PDB entry 3QWO | X-ray diffraction, 1.90 A resolution | chains L and P of the 3 polymer chains in the assembly

[Chain L]
Molecule: motavizumab light chain
Organism: Mus musculus
Chain sequence (213 residues; row label = number of the first residue in the row; note: 1 number in that range is skipped by the numbering (no residue carries it; nothing is unmodelled there)):
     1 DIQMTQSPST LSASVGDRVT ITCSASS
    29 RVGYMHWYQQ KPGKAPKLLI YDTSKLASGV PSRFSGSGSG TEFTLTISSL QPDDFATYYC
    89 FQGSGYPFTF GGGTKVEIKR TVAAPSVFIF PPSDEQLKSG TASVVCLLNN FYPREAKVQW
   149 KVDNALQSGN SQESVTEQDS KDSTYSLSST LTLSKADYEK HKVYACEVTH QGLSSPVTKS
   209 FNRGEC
Disordered / not traced: 212-214
Disulfides: Cys-23/Cys-88, Cys-134/Cys-194

[Chain P]
Molecule: motavizumab epitope scaffold
Organism: Staphylococcus aureus
Chain sequence (57 residues; each row starts with the number of its first residue):
     1 SYNDEKKLAS NEIANLPNLN EEQRSAFLSS INDDPSQSAN LLAEAKKLND AQADEVD
Disordered / not traced: 54-57

[Interface between chain L and chain P]
Residue-residue contacts - 13 pairs, chain L then chain P:
  Val-30(L) with Asp-4(P)
  Gly-31(L) with Asp-4(P), hydrogen bond (backbone-side chain)
  Tyr-32(L) with Asp-4(P); Lys-7(P)
  Asp-50(L) with Lys-7(P), salt bridge
  Gly-91(L) with Asn-3(P), hydrogen bond (backbone-side chain)
  Ser-92(L) with Ser-1(P); Tyr-2(P), hydrogen bond (backbone-backbone); Asn-3(P), hydrogen bond (backbone-backbone); Asp-4(P), hydrogen bond
  Gly-93(L) with Asn-3(P)
  Tyr-94(L) with Asn-3(P)
  Phe-96(L) with Asn-3(P)
Other interface residues (no listed pair), chain L (11 interface residues in all): Arg-29, His-34
Other interface residues (no listed pair), chain P (6 interface residues in all): Lys-6
The authors on this interface:
  - pairs named by the authors: Ser-1(P)/Ser-92(L), Tyr-2(P)/Ser-92(L), Asn-3(P)/Gly-91(L), Asn-3(P)/Ser-92(L), Asn-3(P)/Tyr-94(L), Asp-4(P)/Gly-31(L), Asp-4(P)/Ser-92(L), Lys-7(P)/Tyr-32(L), Lys-7(P)/Asp-50(L)
  - epitope / paratope residues, chain P: Ser-1(P), Tyr-2(P), Asn-3(P), Asp-4(P), Lys-7(P)

[Overview]
Chain L and chain P form an interface of 11 and 6 residues respectively, with 5 hydrogen bonds and 1 salt
bridge. Polar contacts include Asp-50(L)/Lys-7(P), Gly-31(L)/Asp-4(P) and Gly-91(L)/Asn-3(P). The authors
report contacts between Ser-1(P) and Ser-92(L), Tyr-2(P) and Ser-92(L) and Asn-3(P) and Gly-91(L) among
others. The paper reports epitope/paratope residues Ser-1(P), Tyr-2(P) and Asn-3(P) among others.
Here chain L is motavizumab light chain (Mus musculus) and chain P is motavizumab epitope scaffold
(Staphylococcus aureus). Entry 3QWO (Crystal structure of a motavizumab epitope-scaffold bound to motavizumab
Fab) was determined by X-ray diffraction.
